PDB entry 7LQ7 | X-ray diffraction, 3.40 A resolution | chains L and P of the 15 polymer chains in the assembly

# Chain L
Molecule: CV503 light chain
Organism: Homo sapiens
Chain sequence (216 residues; row label = number of the first residue in the row; note: 1 number in that range is skipped by the numbering (no residue carries it; nothing is unmodelled there); a row labelled like 27A-27C holds insertion residues (27A, then the next letters in order)):
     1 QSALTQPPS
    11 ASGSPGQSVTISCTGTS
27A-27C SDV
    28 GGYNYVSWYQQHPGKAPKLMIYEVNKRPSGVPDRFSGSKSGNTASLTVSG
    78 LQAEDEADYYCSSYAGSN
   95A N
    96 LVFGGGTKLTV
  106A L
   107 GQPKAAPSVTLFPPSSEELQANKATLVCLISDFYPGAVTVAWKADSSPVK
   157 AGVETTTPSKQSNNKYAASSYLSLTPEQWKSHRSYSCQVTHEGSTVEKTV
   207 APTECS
Not modelled in the structure: 1, 211-212
Disulfide bonds: Cys23-Cys88, Cys134-Cys193

# Chain P
Molecule: COVA1-16 heavy chain
Organism: Homo sapiens
Chain sequence (232 residues; numbered 1 to 216 plus 16 insertion-coded residues; the number before each row is that of its first residue; a row labelled like 82A-82C holds insertion residues (82A, then the next letters in order)):
     1 QVQLVQSGAEVKKPGASVKVSCKASGYTFTSYYMHWVRQAPGQGLEWMGI
    51 IN
   52A S
    53 SGGSTSYAQKFQGRVTMTRDTSTSTVYMEL
82A-82C SSL
    83 RSEDTAVYYCARPPRNYY
100A-100L DRSGYYQRAEYF
   101 QHWGQGTLVTVSSASTKGPSVFPLAPSSKSTSGGTAALGCLVKDYFPEPV
   151 TVSWNSGALTSGVHTFPAVLQSSGLYSLSSVVTVPSSSLGTQTYICNVNH
   201 KPSNTKVDKRVEPKSC
Disulfide bonds: Cys22-Cys92, Cys140-Cys196

# Chain L / chain P interface
Contacting residue pairs - 13 pairs, chain L then chain P:
  Arg54(L) with Pro185(P)
  Asp60(L) with Gly134(P); Thr135(P); Thr183(P); Val184(P); Pro185(P)
  Arg61(L) with Gly133(P); Gly134(P)
  Thr74(L) with Ser187(P)
  Ser76(L) with Gly134(P); Ser187(P), hydrogen bond
  Gly77(L) with Gly133(P); Gly134(P)
Other interface residues (no listed pair), chain L (7 interface residues in all): Ser63
Other interface residues (no listed pair), chain P (8 interface residues in all): Ser186

# In short
Chain L and chain P form an interface of 7 and 8 residues respectively, with 1 hydrogen bond. The
hydrogen-bonded pair is Ser76(L)-Ser187(P).
Chain L is CV503 light chain and chain P is COVA1-16 heavy chain, both from Homo sapiens; the structure,
Crystal structure of SARS-CoV-2 receptor binding domain in complex with antibodies CV503 and COVA1-16, was
determined by X-ray diffraction.
